PDB entry 5F6K | X-ray diffraction, 2.41 A resolution | chains E and F of the 7 polymer chains in the assembly

[Chain E]
Molecule: Histone-lysine N-methyltransferase 2C
Organism: Homo sapiens
Notes: EC 2.1.1.43
UniProt: Q8NEZ4 (KMT2C_HUMAN); residue numbers follow UniProt; this construct covers 4757-4911
Chain sequence (159 residues; each row starts with the number of its first residue):
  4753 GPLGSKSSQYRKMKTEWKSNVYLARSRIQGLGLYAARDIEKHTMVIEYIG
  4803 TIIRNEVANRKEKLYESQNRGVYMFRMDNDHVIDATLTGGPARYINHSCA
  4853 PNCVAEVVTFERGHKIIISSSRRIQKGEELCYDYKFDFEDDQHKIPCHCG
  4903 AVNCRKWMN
Unresolved in the structure: 4753-4754, 4887-4895
Differences from the reference sequence: expression tag (4753-4756)
Metal / ion sites: Zn2+: Cys4851, Cys4899, Cys4901, Cys4906
Ligand contacts: S-adenosylhomocysteine (SAH): Ile4780, Gln4781, Gly4782, Leu4783, Tyr4825, Arg4845, Tyr4846, Ile4847, Asn4848, His4849, Tyr4886, Ile4897, Pro4898, Cys4899, His4900, Cys4901, Met4910
UniProt features mapped onto this chain:
  - binding site (S-adenosyl-L-methionine): Tyr4825, Asn4848, His4849
  - binding site (Zn(2+)): Cys4851, Cys4899, Cys4901, Cys4906
  - mutagenesis: Arg4779 (R4779P: Confers a WRAD-dependent gain-of-function histone H3 dimethylation activity. Converts H3K4me1 into H3K4me2), Tyr4786 (Y4786F: Confers a WRAD-dependent gain-of-function histone H3 dimethylation activity. Converts H3K4me1 into H3K4me2), Asn4848 (N4848A: Abolishes interaction with S-adenosyl-L-methionine), Gln4877 (Q4877Y: Confers a WRAD-dependent gain-of-function histone H3 dimethylation activity. Converts H3K4me1 into H3K4me2), His4900 (H4900N: Confers a WRAD-dependent gain-of-function histone H3 dimethylation activity. Converts H3K4me1 into H3K4me2)
What the authors report for this chain:
  - binding site for S-adenosylhomocysteine: Tyr4825
  - binding site for peptide ARTKQTARK: Phe4827
  - mutagenesis - R4806A: decreased catalytic activity

[Chain F]
Molecule: Retinoblastoma-binding protein 5
Organism: Homo sapiens
UniProt: Q15291 (RBBP5_HUMAN); residue numbers follow UniProt; this construct covers 330-356
Chain sequence (27 residues; numbered 330 to 356; the number before each row is that of its first residue):
   330 SAFAPDFKELDENVEYEERESEFDIED
Unresolved in the structure: 330-338, 356
UniProt features mapped onto this chain:
  - modified residue: Ser350 (Phosphoserine)
What the authors report for this chain:
  - mutagenesis - E347A: decreased catalytic activity on all MLL complexes

[Interface between chain E and chain F]
Pairs across the interface - 24 pairs, chain E then chain F:
  Tyr4762(E) - Glu341(F)  hydrogen bond
  Lys4766(E) - Asp340(F)  hydrogen bond (side chain-backbone)
  Lys4766(E) - Glu341(F)  salt bridge
  Trp4769(E) - Asp340(F)  hydrogen bond
  Glu4799(E) - Asn342(F)  hydrogen bond
  Tyr4800(E) - Asn342(F)
  Ile4801(E) - Asp340(F)
  Ile4801(E) - Asn342(F)
  Gly4802(E) - Asn342(F)  hydrogen bond (backbone-side chain)
  Gly4802(E) - Val343(F)  hydrogen bond (backbone-backbone)
  Thr4803(E) - Val343(F)
  Thr4803(E) - Tyr345(F)
  Ile4804(E) - Val343(F)  hydrogen bond (backbone-backbone)
  Ile4804(E) - Tyr345(F)  hydrogen bond (backbone-backbone)
  Ile4805(E) - Tyr345(F)  hydrophobic
  Arg4806(E) - Glu347(F)  salt bridge
  Arg4806(E) - Phe352(F)
  Glu4808(E) - Phe352(F)
  Val4809(E) - Glu347(F)
  Val4809(E) - Phe352(F)  hydrophobic
  Arg4812(E) - Glu351(F)  salt bridge
  Lys4813(E) - Tyr345(F)
  His4866(E) - Asn342(F)
  Lys4867(E) - Asn342(F)
Also at the interface, not in a pair above, chain E (18 interface residues in all): Ile4835
Also at the interface, not in a pair above, chain F (9 interface residues in all): Glu344
Interface features reported in the paper:
  - hot spots on chain E (mutagenesis) - R4806A: abolished binding to RBBP5-ASH2L
  - hot spots on chain F (mutagenesis) - F336A, E338A/L339A: decreased binding to Histone-lysine N-methyltransferase 2C (chain E)

[Overview]
18 residues of chain E face 9 of chain F across their interface; the contacts include 8 hydrogen bonds and 3
salt bridges. Polar pairs include Lys4766(E)-Glu341(F), Arg4806(E)-Glu347(F) and Arg4812(E)-Glu351(F). From
the paper: a binding site for S-adenosylhomocysteine at Tyr4825(E); F336A and E338A/L339A of chain F reduce
binding to Histone-lysine N-methyltransferase 2C (chain E); 4 substitutions were tested in all.
Here chain E is Histone-lysine N-methyltransferase 2C and chain F is Retinoblastoma-binding protein 5, both
from Homo sapiens. Entry 5F6K (Crystal structure of the MLL3-Ash2L-RbBP5 complex) was determined by X-ray
diffraction, deposited together with 5F59, 5F5E and 5F6L.
